PDB entry 6YOW | X-ray diffraction, 1.23 A resolution | chains A and P

Chain A:
Protein: 14-3-3 protein sigma
Source organism: Homo sapiens
Reference sequence: P31947 (1433S_HUMAN); residues 1-231 here = UniProt positions 1-231
Sequence (236 residues; row label = number of the first residue in the row; numbers below 1 keep their minus sign (Gly-4 is residue -4)):
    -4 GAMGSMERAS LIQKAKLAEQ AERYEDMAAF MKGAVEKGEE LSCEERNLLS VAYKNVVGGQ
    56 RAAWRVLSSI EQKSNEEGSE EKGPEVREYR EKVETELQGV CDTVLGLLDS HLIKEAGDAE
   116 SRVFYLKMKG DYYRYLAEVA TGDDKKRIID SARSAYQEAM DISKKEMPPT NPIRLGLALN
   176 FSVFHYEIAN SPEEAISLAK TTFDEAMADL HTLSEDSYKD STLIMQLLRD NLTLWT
Not modelled in the structure: 71-74
Glycans and other covalent adducts: 4-(methylsulfonyl)benzaldehyde (L3Y) linked to Lys122
Modified positions: Cys38 (S-hydroxycysteine; CSO)
Differences from the reference sequence: expression tag (-4 to 0)
Ligand contacts: 4-(methylsulfonyl)benzaldehyde (L3Y): Pro167, Ile168, Gly171, Ile219
UniProt features mapped onto this chain:
  - site (Interaction with phosphoserine on interacting protein): Arg56, Arg129
  - modified residue (Phosphoserine): Ser5, Ser74
What the authors report for this chain:
  - binding site for 4-(methylsulfonyl)benzaldehyde: Lys122, Asp215

Chain P:
Protein: p65pS45
Sequence (13 residues; each row starts with the number of its first residue):
    39 EGRSAGSIPG RRS
Not modelled in the structure: 39-42
Modified positions: Ser45 (phosphoserine; SEP)
What the authors report for this chain:
  - binding site for 4-(methylsulfonyl)benzaldehyde: Ile46

Chain A / chain P interface:
Contacting residue pairs (29):
  Glu14(A) - Arg50(P)
  Glu14(A) - Ser51(P)  hydrogen bond
  Val46(A) - Gly48(P)
  Val46(A) - Arg49(P)
  Val46(A) - Arg50(P)
  Val46(A) - Ser51(P)
  Lys49(A) - Gly48(P)
  Lys49(A) - Arg49(P)
  Asn50(A) - Arg49(P)  hydrogen bond (side chain-backbone)
  Gly53(A) - Arg49(P)
  Gly54(A) - Arg49(P)
  Arg56(A) - Ser45(P)
  Lys122(A) - Ile46(P)
  Arg129(A) - Ser45(P)
  Tyr130(A) - Ser45(P)
  Leu174(A) - Gly44(P)
  Leu174(A) - Ser45(P)
  Leu174(A) - Ile46(P)
  Asn175(A) - Ser45(P)
  Asn175(A) - Ile46(P)  hydrogen bond (side chain-backbone)
  Val178(A) - Gly44(P)
  Val178(A) - Ser45(P)
  Glu182(A) - Ala43(P)  hydrogen bond (side chain-backbone)
  Ile219(A) - Ile46(P)  hydrophobic
  Leu222(A) - Ile46(P)  hydrophobic
  Asn226(A) - Ala43(P)
  Asn226(A) - Gly44(P)  hydrogen bond (side chain-backbone)
  Leu229(A) - Ala43(P)  hydrophobic
  Trp230(A) - Ala43(P)
Other interface residues (no listed pair), chain A (22 interface residues in all): Tyr19, Leu43, Ser45
Other interface residues (no listed pair), chain P (9 interface residues in all): Pro47

In short:
Chain A and chain P form an interface of 22 and 9 residues respectively; the contacts include 5 hydrogen
bonds. Among the polar pairs are Glu14(A)-Ser51(P), Asn50(A)-Arg49(P) and Asn175(A)-Ile46(P). Covalently
linked 4-(methylsulfonyl)benzaldehyde: at Lys122(A). The paper reports a binding site for
4-(methylsulfonyl)benzaldehyde at Lys122(A), Asp215(A) and Ile46(P).
Chain A is 14-3-3 protein sigma (Homo sapiens) and chain P is p65pS45; the structure, 14-3-3 sigma with
RelA/p65 binding site pS45 and covalently bound TCF521, was determined by X-ray diffraction together with
6YOX, 6YOY, 6YP2, 6YP3, 6YP8, 6YPL, 6YPY and 6YQ2 from the same study.
